9D85 - chains K and P of the 5 polymer chains in the assembly; structure by electron microscopy, 3.59 A resolution.

Chain K:
Molecule: Probable bifunctional tRNA threonylcarbamoyladenosine biosynthesis protein
From: Methanocaldococcus jannaschii
Reference sequence: Q58530 (KAE1B_METJA); numbering as in UniProt (aligned over 1-324)
Chain sequence (327 residues; numbered -2 to 324; the number before each row is that of its first residue; numbers below 1 keep their minus sign (Met-2 is residue -2)):
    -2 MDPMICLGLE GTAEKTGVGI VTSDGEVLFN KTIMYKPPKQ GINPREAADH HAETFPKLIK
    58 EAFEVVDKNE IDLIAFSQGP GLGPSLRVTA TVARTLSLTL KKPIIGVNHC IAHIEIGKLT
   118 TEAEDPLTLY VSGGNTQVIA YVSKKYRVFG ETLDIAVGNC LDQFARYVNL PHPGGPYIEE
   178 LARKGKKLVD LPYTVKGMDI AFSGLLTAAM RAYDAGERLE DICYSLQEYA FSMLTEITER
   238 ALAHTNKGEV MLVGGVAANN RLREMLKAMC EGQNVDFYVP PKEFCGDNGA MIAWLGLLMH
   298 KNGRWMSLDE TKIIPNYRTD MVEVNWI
Unresolved in the structure: -2 to -1
Differences from the reference sequence: expression tag (-2 to 0)
Reported in the primary citation:
  - mutagenesis - P41A, N156A, Q160D, R163E: decreased catalytic activity on T
  - mutagenesis - R237A: unchanged binding to Probable bifunctional tRNA threonylcarbamoyladenosine biosynthesis protein
  - mutagenesis - R237A: abolished catalytic activity on activation of Bud32 ATPase by tRNA
  - mutagenesis - R237A: abolished catalytic activity (t6A modification activity of KEOPS)
  - mutagenesis - R237A: decreased catalytic activity (basal ATPase activity of Bud32)
  - mutagenesis - P41A, N156A, Q160D, R163E: unchanged binding to tRNA
  - mutagenesis - P41A, N156A, Q160D, R163E: decreased catalytic activity (Bud32 ATPase activity)
  - catalytic residues: Arg237 (proposed by the authors, not directly observed)
  - mutagenesis - R237A: decreased binding to tRNA

Chain P:
Molecule: KEOPS complex subunit Pcc1
From: Pyrococcus furiosus DSM 3638
Reference sequence: Q8TZI1 (Q8TZI1_PYRFU); numbering as in UniProt (aligned over 1-82)
Chain sequence (82 residues; row label = number of the first residue in the row):
     1 MKAKRVQAKI EIEFPSEDVA KVVYEAVLYE HLSVPYRRSE IDFKLEGKKI ILDIKATDSS
    61 ALRGTVNSYL RWIKAAIDVI EV
Unresolved in the structure: 1-5, 81-82

Chain K / chain P interface:
Pairs across the interface (39; chain K residue first):
  Asn40(K) - Ser60(P)
  Arg42(K) - Arg63(P)
  Arg42(K) - Gly64(P)
  Arg42(K) - Asn67(P)
  Arg42(K) - Arg71(P)
  Asp46(K) - Arg71(P)
  Ala49(K) - Arg71(P)
  Pro53(K) - Asp78(P)
  Lys57(K) - Asp78(P)
  Lys57(K) - Val79(P)  hydrogen bond (side chain-backbone)
  Lys57(K) - Ile80(P)
  Phe60(K) - Val79(P)
  Arg84(K) - Glu30(P)
  Arg84(K) - Ser33(P)
  Arg84(K) - Val34(P)
  Arg84(K) - Pro35(P)
  Arg84(K) - Trp72(P)
  Val85(K) - Trp72(P)
  Thr88(K) - Val27(P)
  Thr88(K) - Trp72(P)
  Val89(K) - Ala75(P)  hydrophobic
  Val89(K) - Val79(P)  hydrophobic
  Arg91(K) - Ala26(P)
  Arg91(K) - Tyr29(P)
  Arg91(K) - Glu30(P)
  Thr92(K) - Val22(P)
  Thr92(K) - Ala26(P)
  Thr92(K) - Ala76(P)
  Thr92(K) - Val79(P)
  Leu95(K) - Val22(P)
  Leu95(K) - Glu25(P)
  Leu95(K) - Ala26(P)
  Thr96(K) - Val22(P)
  Thr96(K) - Ile80(P)
  Leu305(K) - Tyr29(P)
  Asp306(K) - Tyr29(P)
  Lys309(K) - Leu32(P)
  Lys309(K) - Ser33(P)
  Ile310(K) - Ser33(P)  hydrogen bond (backbone-side chain)
Other interface residues (no listed pair), chain K (26 interface residues in all): Glu43, Ile56, Lys65, Pro81, Leu93, Thr308, Pro312
Other interface residues (no listed pair), chain P (22 interface residues in all): Ser68

Overview:
26 residues of chain K face 22 of chain P across their interface; the contacts include 2 hydrogen bonds. Polar
contacts include Lys57(K)-Val79(P) and Ile310(K)-Ser33(P). The paper reports the catalytic residue Arg237(K);
P41A, N156A and Q160D of chain K, among others, reduce catalytic activity on T; 5 substitutions were tested in
all.
Here chain K is Probable bifunctional tRNA threonylcarbamoyladenosine biosynthesis protein (Methanocaldococcus
jannaschii) and chain P is KEOPS complex subunit Pcc1 (Pyrococcus furiosus DSM 3638). Entry 9D85 (Structure of
the KEOPS complex (Cgi121/Bud32/Kae1/Pcc1) bound to tRNA in a distorted tRNA conformation) was determined by
electron microscopy together with 8UNK and 8UP5 from the same study.
